PDB entry 8WIQ | electron microscopy, 2.19 A resolution | chains G and H of the 24 polymer chains in the assembly

== Chain G (and H) ==
Molecule: Native peptide, Ferritin heavy chain
From: Homo sapiens
Notes: chain H of this document is another copy of the same molecule, construct and numbering; everything in this record applies to it too
Reference sequence: P02794 (FRIH_HUMAN); residues 1-183 here = UniProt positions 1-183
Chain sequence (206 residues; numbered -22 to 183; the number before each row is that of its first residue; numbers below 1 keep their minus sign (Asp-22 is residue -22)):
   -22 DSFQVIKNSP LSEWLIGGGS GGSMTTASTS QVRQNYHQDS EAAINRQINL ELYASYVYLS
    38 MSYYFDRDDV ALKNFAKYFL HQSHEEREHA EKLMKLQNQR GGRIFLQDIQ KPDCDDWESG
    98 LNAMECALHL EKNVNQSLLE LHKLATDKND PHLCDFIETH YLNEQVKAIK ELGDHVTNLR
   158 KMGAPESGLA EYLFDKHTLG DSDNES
Disordered / not traced: -6 to 5, 178-183
Construct notes: engineered mutation Gln87 (Lys in P02794)
UniProt features mapped onto this chain:
  - binding site (Fe cation): Glu28, Glu63, His66, Glu108, Gln142
  - site: Arg23 (Essential for association with cargo receptor NCOA4)
  - modified residue: Met1 (N-acetylmethionine), Thr2 (N-acetylthreonine), Ser179 (Phosphoserine), Ser183 (Phosphoserine)
  - mutagenesis: Arg23 (R23A: Abrogates interaction with NCOA4. Fails to localize to punctate lysosomal structures), Glu28 (E28A: Reduces iron binding and oxidation rate; when associated with Q-87), Glu108 (E108A: No effect on iron binding but the oxidation rate is severely reduced; when associated with Q-87)

== Chain G / chain H interface ==
Pairs across the interface - 58 pairs, chain G then chain H:
  Ser7(G) with Asp45(H), hydrogen bond
  Gln8(G) with Asp45(H)
  Val9(G) with Asp45(H)
  Leu29(G) with Tyr33(H), hydrophobic
  Ser32(G) with Arg64(H)
  Tyr33(G) with Leu29(H), hydrophobic; Leu83(H); Gln84(H), hydrogen bond (side chain-backbone); Ile86(H)
  Leu36(G) with Glu68(H); Met71(H), hydrophobic
  Ser37(G) with Leu83(H)
  Tyr40(G) with Glu68(H), hydrogen bond (side chain-backbone); Met71(H), hydrophobic; Lys72(H); Asn75(H), hydrogen bond (backbone-side chain)
  Asp43(G) with Asn75(H), hydrogen bond
  Arg44(G) with Asn75(H); Arg80(H)
  Asp45(G) with Ser7(H), hydrogen bond; Gln8(H), hydrogen bond; Val9(H); Arg80(H), salt bridge
  Asp46(G) with Arg80(H), salt bridge
  Leu57(G) with Glu68(H)
  Ser60(G) with Arg64(H), hydrogen bond
  His61(G) with Arg64(H); Glu68(H)
  Arg64(G) with Ser60(H), hydrogen bond; His61(H), hydrogen bond
  Glu68(G) with Tyr40(H), hydrogen bond (backbone-side chain); Leu57(H); His61(H), salt bridge
  Met71(G) with Leu36(H), hydrophobic; Tyr40(H), hydrophobic
  Lys72(G) with Tyr40(H)
  Asn75(G) with Tyr40(H), hydrogen bond (side chain-backbone); Asp43(H), hydrogen bond; Arg44(H)
  Arg80(G) with Arg44(H); Asp45(H), salt bridge; Asp46(H), salt bridge
  Ile81(G) with Tyr40(H), hydrophobic
  Leu83(G) with Tyr33(H); Ser37(H); Lys88(H)
  Gln84(G) with Tyr33(H), hydrogen bond (backbone-side chain); Lys88(H)
  Asp85(G) with Ile86(H); Gln87(H); Lys88(H), hydrogen bond (side chain-backbone)
  Ile86(G) with Tyr33(H); Asp85(H); Ile86(H), hydrogen bond (backbone-backbone)
  Gln87(G) with Asp85(H)
  Lys88(G) with Leu83(H), hydrogen bond (side chain-backbone); Gln84(H); Asp85(H), hydrogen bond (backbone-side chain)
Interface residues without a listed pair, chain G (30 interface residues in all): Pro89
Interface residues without a listed pair, chain H (29 interface residues in all): Ser32, Ile81

== Summary ==
Chain G and chain H form an interface of 30 and 29 residues respectively; the contacts include 18 hydrogen
bonds and 5 salt bridges. Among the polar pairs are Asp45(G)-Arg80(H), Asp46(G)-Arg80(H) and
Glu68(G)-His61(H).
Both chains are Native peptide, Ferritin heavy chain (Homo sapiens). Entry 8WIQ (NCOA4/FTH1 complex) was
determined by electron microscopy, deposited together with 8WJF and 8WIE.
